1QDU - chains B and D of the 6 polymer chains in the assembly; structure by X-ray diffraction, 2.80 A resolution.

[Chain B (and D)]
Protein: Caspase-8 beta-chain
From: Homo sapiens
Notes: EC 3.4.22.-; chain D of this document is another copy of the same molecule, construct and numbering; everything in this record applies to it too
Reference sequence: Q14790 (ICE8_HUMAN); the construct lacks a stretch of the UniProt sequence and is renumbered around it, so the offset changes along the chain: 318-362 = UniProt 390-434; 363-379 = UniProt 436-452; 382-390 = UniProt 459-467; 392-401 = UniProt 468-477
Amino-acid sequence (88 residues; row label = number of the first residue in the row; note: 2 numbers in that range are skipped by the numbering (no residue carries them; nothing is unmodelled there); a row labelled like 381A-381E holds insertion residues (381A, then the next letters in order)):
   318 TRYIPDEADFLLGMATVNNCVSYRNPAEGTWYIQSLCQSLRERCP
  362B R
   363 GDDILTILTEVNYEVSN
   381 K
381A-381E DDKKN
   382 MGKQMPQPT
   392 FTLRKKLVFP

[Interface between chain B and chain D]
Contacting residue pairs - 53 pairs, chain B then chain D:
  Tyr-320(B) / Ser-378(D)
  Tyr-320(B) / Lys-384(D)  hydrogen bond (backbone-side chain)
  Ile-321(B) / Lys-384(D)
  Pro-322(B) / Ser-378(D)
  Pro-322(B) / Lys-384(D)
  Pro-322(B) / Met-386(D)  hydrophobic
  Glu-324(B) / Val-334(D)
  Ala-325(B) / Met-386(D)  hydrophobic
  Val-334(B) / Glu-324(D)
  Leu-367(B) / Thr-371(D)
  Thr-368(B) / Lys-397(D)  hydrogen bond
  Thr-371(B) / Leu-367(D)
  Thr-371(B) / Phe-392(D)
  Thr-371(B) / Leu-394(D)
  Thr-371(B) / Arg-395(D)
  Thr-371(B) / Lys-396(D)
  Asn-374(B) / Phe-392(D)
  Asn-374(B) / Thr-393(D)
  Asn-374(B) / Leu-394(D)  hydrogen bond (side chain-backbone)
  Asn-374(B) / Arg-395(D)
  Tyr-375(B) / Arg-319(D)
  Tyr-375(B) / Arg-395(D)
  Ser-378(B) / Tyr-320(D)
  Ser-378(B) / Pro-322(D)
  Ser-378(B) / Arg-395(D)
  Asn-379(B) / Tyr-320(D)
  Lys-384(B) / Tyr-320(D)  hydrogen bond (side chain-backbone)
  Lys-384(B) / Ile-321(D)
  Lys-384(B) / Pro-322(D)
  Met-386(B) / Pro-322(D)  hydrophobic
  Met-386(B) / Ala-325(D)  hydrophobic
  Met-386(B) / Thr-393(D)
  Pro-387(B) / Thr-393(D)
  Gln-388(B) / Thr-390(D)
  Gln-388(B) / Phe-392(D)
  Pro-389(B) / Thr-390(D)
  Pro-389(B) / Phe-392(D)  hydrogen bond (backbone-backbone)
  Thr-390(B) / Gln-388(D)
  Thr-390(B) / Pro-389(D)
  Thr-390(B) / Thr-390(D)
  Phe-392(B) / Thr-371(D)
  Phe-392(B) / Asn-374(D)
  Phe-392(B) / Gln-388(D)
  Phe-392(B) / Pro-389(D)  hydrogen bond (backbone-backbone)
  Thr-393(B) / Asn-374(D)
  Thr-393(B) / Met-386(D)
  Leu-394(B) / Asn-374(D)  hydrogen bond (backbone-side chain)
  Arg-395(B) / Thr-371(D)
  Arg-395(B) / Asn-374(D)
  Arg-395(B) / Tyr-375(D)
  Arg-395(B) / Ser-378(D)
  Lys-396(B) / Thr-371(D)
  Lys-397(B) / Thr-368(D)  hydrogen bond
Other interface residues (no listed pair), chain B (29 interface residues in all): Arg-319, Asp-365, Asp-381A, Gln-385
Other interface residues (no listed pair), chain D (28 interface residues in all): Asn-379, Asp-381A, Gln-385, Pro-387

[Overview]
Chain B and chain D form an interface of 29 and 28 residues respectively; the contacts include 8 hydrogen
bonds. Polar contacts include Tyr-320(B)/Lys-384(D), Thr-368(B)/Lys-397(D) and Asn-374(B)/Leu-394(D).
Chain B and chain D are both Caspase-8 beta-chain (Homo sapiens); the structure, Crystal structure of the
complex of caspase-8 with the tripeptide ketone inhibitor zevd-dcbmk, was determined by X-ray diffraction.
